7XZI - chains 5 and A of the 14 polymer chains in the assembly; structure by electron microscopy, 2.77 A resolution.

== Chain 5 ==
Name: Ctap5
Organism: Chlamydomonas reinhardtii
Amino-acid sequence (383 residues; row label = number of the first residue in the row):
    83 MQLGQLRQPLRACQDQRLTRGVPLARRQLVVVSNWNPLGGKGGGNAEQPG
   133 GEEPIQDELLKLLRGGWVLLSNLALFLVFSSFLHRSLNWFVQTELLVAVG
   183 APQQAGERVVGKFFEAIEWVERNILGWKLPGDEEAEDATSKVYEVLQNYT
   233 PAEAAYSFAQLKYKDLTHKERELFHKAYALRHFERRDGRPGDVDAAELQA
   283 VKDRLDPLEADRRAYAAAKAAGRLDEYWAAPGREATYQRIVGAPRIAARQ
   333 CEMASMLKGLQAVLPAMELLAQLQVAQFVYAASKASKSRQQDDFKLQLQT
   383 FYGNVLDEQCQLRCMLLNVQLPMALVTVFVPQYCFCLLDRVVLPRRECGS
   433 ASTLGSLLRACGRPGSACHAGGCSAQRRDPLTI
Disordered / not traced: 83-132, 329-465
Ligand contacts: Digitonin (AJP): L145, R146, W149

== Chain A ==
Name: Tic214
Organism: Chlamydomonas reinhardtii
UniProtKB: P36495 (YCF78_CHLRE); residues 1-1995 here = UniProt positions 1-1995
Amino-acid sequence (1995 residues; each row starts with the number of its first residue):
     1 MITFTFMSLVTSVKDYVEITHKLIEIEPLKNYTEFGAVFTYFIFSIGEFF
    51 KNFFSFSFLNNIWSIPIIIPDIASAMISEVSVLDGYFHNAFTFLETSVNT
   101 TTNPSLVIFEKFVIGIINSLFLILPTSTSHLITLRRFVMQGLEAGYMAGL
   151 GTLAGNFLWLASIILGWRFFVIPWLSLDIFRYLLGFVLLVKYIWDSSKER
   201 RMALEDLSKWKIFLLNFLLALTEQSCIYPFISNLSFGPDASILEGFPVDN
   251 YPQFLLIHGAYLLGILFGSFSLLQFTCWFWENPAFSIYLWITTKSSLKIS
   301 TSSYYKILNFTFLYATMLCAIASIPYYGLDYTITNPIGLVPQDRILNQKK
   351 SQSDPDKLITETAFLNLNPTDKNSRIRDGVHARRERWKQRLIKYQAFDAS
   401 TYDQGVYDFLTIEDLNYGFDRFWLRRKMRNHQIRFRLFPGPWMRSLKKQL
   451 NNPANPSLETSTKAASGPRVEFFRILFEQFYHPNFHDRAAMQTNPAEARN
   501 KFISTSPLASTESKKALNSTFSLGNINNSSTGIEGLVLTNTQATLLPTDL
   551 QTKRTIKPGLIYTNSALRKFVRNVNTRLNLKLLNSKETNLTTKYKSQFIY
   601 SKRWKSIFSKIQPLQNGTTRKSYQLFRNVAKQILVTPDAKSLKLITINQK
   651 LSLKERKLLELRTQYNNNSTLTTTAPLTLVRPLNVYLQKEEAFKRKLRYY
   701 GTMPMRKLTVGNQAPYFKALMKRGFYYYKPTLRWRKTLYVASLRRGFRKK
   751 SRKQRILVMPSNQQNFNNTLDNTKTNINQNNLANPLGGNEVPMYGADGEN
   801 SLITKPTHSYTVLGKRASRYRHQIYKDVLQHWYYTPFNRLLMKFDVDAFI
   851 NRQPKSHFLTKNEERALHIRRFLLSEHYDTLRWYTYMQHYKTMKTNIGGT
   901 KSFANRAYNQQFQGTFKKIRHLFAITPKQGDFYTLKFDQPLYNDNKLKDN
   951 LYFHEELLTDYYNGTNLQTNQTSNISVNSTTTFIDNSLRTTQLPVPSSSF
  1001 DIVNQSSTLIGLTTMQNALRKNVVESTLTSLNSDGEAATSQPKLNFVYSE
  1051 LFVKLIKECKKRIHDQTFLKNYITHRIEKREQLNQEQTKELNKRLEKLKV
  1101 WLNSDKGSISKLQNTPVQDPNISSPDKVLTTAMQKAVNESISLSGIMPSD
  1151 KIKTTYGNLTNAYTIKTENAILTKLNVINQLTNNETTTQKNTLIKSIGVN
  1201 KIQTVLQTIITNFKSSLYNQTQLLRVKTDKDLQWWRTKQRVITKRKSARK
  1251 RDRFKKQIAVVNKKLAALSKKVETEKSNLYQTLYGNYEISDYLLRNVPTG
  1301 SSAVIDSTVLRKKQDNQAYLPKETNNVQFNSFVDSNNNVWQTFFAKKLRK
  1351 KISSKGRRYRSLSLARYLTATRKPRLVGLDNLTKIDNITTLQGAFITKEE
  1401 KQDSLNLTIQRKQELTNSLKKSQIKKRSRHSWKKRSRHQFSRNHYKYRKR
  1451 HTHGNGKLRVMNKKLKKFKATNELRQWWWNSFLPRYLSNLQVNNSTLTNK
  1501 NVSFKPLSNTNSVPSTNMASPTTSRNLLDNLNSSNQISTSASMNQNIVTE
  1551 SVKVETNQVYLPEGEKSFDITSMTTTLPFYAGWDESLKKFVVTNRLLSRR
  1601 DAGLSVNNNPQEINFTNPPIQGLNEGSFLYWQTEMPFNSYNIDQFITTNQ
  1651 SFYAPLGWRRFEFRHSILKTWVNNTKAGNNNIKKKTLIISLKNLQPLKSS
  1701 QQKQNQIKTKKLVARRIKKRYKLLKQMPNQLMYSPTGPLLTEVLPSHYIS
  1751 VFDQQYRLPRNRYLKRNPLKTLKKTTLLALMDSSKQTNGVNKEFTLRKRV
  1801 KPRRKYHRKRFIKKDGLIFPRRTKFNTNTTLTGNALITNNVNSIEEDDLR
  1851 WRPSSRTKQKRKDNTRSSAASKTKSNKRVKTNPLRLRQLRRREFQQVLKP
  1901 LQRYIPQNGGFTWPGDYLRLEIVEMPKLKSINIKKTSLKQKINVQPVGIM
  1951 PRKYLIEKHNIKVLKKKLSQAYSTQQLTKVVQEYKNLIQNSPPAI
Disordered / not traced: 1-7, 451-464, 490-532, 669-677, 761-796, 960-1042, 1108-1122, 1186-1223, 1288-1342, 1493-1498, 1511-1542, 1674-1683, 1828-1844, 1859-1885, 1991-1995
Curated features (UniProtKB/Swiss-Prot):
  - natural variant: L580 (L580V: In strain: CC-503), K1588 (K1588R: In strain: CC-503 and cw15), P1610 (P1610A: In strain: CC-503), P1618 (P1618A: In strain: CC-503)
Ligand contacts: inositol hexakisphosphate (IHP): W1235, K1238, I1242, E1273, K1276, Y1359, K1457, V1460, K1464, I1689, S1690, L1691, K1692
What the authors report for this chain:
  - binding site for inositol hexakisphosphate: W1235

== Chain 5 / chain A interface ==
Pairs across the interface (70):
  E135(5) with K211(A), hydrogen bond (backbone-side chain)
  I137(5) with K211(A)
  E140(5) with K191(A), salt bridge; K211(A), salt bridge
  S163(5) with E361(A), hydrogen bond
  R167(5) with T360(A); E361(A), salt bridge
  L169(5) with R377(A)
  V173(5) with D378(A); G379(A)
  E176(5) with H381(A)
  L177(5) with D378(A)
  D219(5) with P1926(A); K1927(A), hydrogen bond (backbone-backbone)
  A220(5) with M1925(A); P1926(A); Q1940(A), hydrogen bond (backbone-side chain)
  T221(5) with I1922(A); V1923(A); E1924(A); M1925(A)
  S222(5) with I1922(A); V1923(A), hydrogen bond (backbone-backbone); M1925(A), hydrogen bond (side chain-backbone)
  K223(5) with L29(A); K30(A), hydrogen bond (side chain-backbone); L1920(A); E1921(A)
  V224(5) with R1919(A); E1921(A), hydrogen bond (backbone-backbone)
  Y225(5) with I24(A), hydrophobic; R1919(A)
  V227(5) with V1923(A), hydrophobic
  L228(5) with N1624(A); E1625(A); Y1917(A)
  Y231(5) with P1926(A), hydrogen bond (side chain-backbone); L1928(A)
  T232(5) with E1625(A)
  E235(5) with N1641(A)
  A236(5) with N1624(A); E1625(A); N1641(A); F1645(A), hydrophobic
  A237(5) with L1623(A)
  Y238(5) with G1622(A); L1623(A), hydrogen bond (backbone-backbone); S1639(A); N1641(A); I1642(A), hydrophobic
  S239(5) with Q1621(A); G1622(A)
  F240(5) with I1620(A); Q1621(A); G1622(A); F1637(A), hydrophobic
  Q242(5) with N1641(A)
  L243(5) with S1639(A)
  Y260(5) with Q1621(A); G1622(A)
  R263(5) with N1624(A)
  H264(5) with E25(A), salt bridge
  F265(5) with R1919(A)
  E266(5) with N1624(A), hydrogen bond; Y1917(A), hydrogen bond
  P272(5) with E25(A)
  E291(5) with R1600(A), salt bridge
  R294(5) with R1600(A); D1601(A), salt bridge
  K301(5) with D71(A), salt bridge
Interface residues without a listed pair, chain 5 (45 interface residues in all): E134, P136, L144, P233, A261, L262, K284, R295
Interface residues without a listed pair, chain A (51 interface residues in all): P28, L207, S208, L358, V380, G1626, M1635, Q1644, E1742, L1918, I1942, V1947, I1949
From the paper, about this interface:
  - interface residues, chain A: Q1621(A), Y1917(A)

== Summary ==
Chain 5 and chain A form an interface of 45 and 51 residues respectively, with 12 hydrogen bonds and 7 salt
bridges. Polar contacts include E140(5)-K191(A), E140(5)-K211(A) and R167(5)-E361(A). Bound to chain 5:
Digitonin. Chain A binds inositol hexakisphosphate. From the paper: a binding site for inositol
hexakisphosphate at W1235(A); interface residues Q1621(A) and Y1917(A).
Here chain 5 is Ctap5 and chain A is Tic214, both from Chlamydomonas reinhardtii. Entry 7XZI (Cryo-EM
structure of TOC-TIC supercomplex from Chlamydomonas reinhardtii) was determined by electron microscopy
together with 7XZJ from the same study.
